Entry 3F9C (X-ray diffraction, 2.30 A resolution); this record covers chain A.

Chain A:
Name: Platelet-activating factor acetylhydrolase
From: Homo sapiens
Notes: EC 3.1.1.47
UniProt: Q13093 (PAFA_HUMAN); numbering as in UniProt (aligned over 47-429)
Amino-acid sequence (383 residues; row label = number of the first residue in the row):
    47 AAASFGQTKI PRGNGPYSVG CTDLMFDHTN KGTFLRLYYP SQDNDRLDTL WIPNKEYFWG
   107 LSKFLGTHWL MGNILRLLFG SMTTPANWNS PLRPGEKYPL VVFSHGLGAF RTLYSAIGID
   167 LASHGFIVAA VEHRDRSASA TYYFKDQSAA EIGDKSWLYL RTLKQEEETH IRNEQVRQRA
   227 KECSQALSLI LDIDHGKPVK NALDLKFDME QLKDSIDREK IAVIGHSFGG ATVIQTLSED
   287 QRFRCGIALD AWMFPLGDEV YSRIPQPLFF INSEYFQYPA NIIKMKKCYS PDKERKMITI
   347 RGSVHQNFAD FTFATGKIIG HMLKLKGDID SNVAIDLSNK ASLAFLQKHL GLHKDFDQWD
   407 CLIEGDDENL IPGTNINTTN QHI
Not modelled in the structure: 47-53, 426-429
Covalent attachments: diisopropyl phosphonate (DFP) linked to Ser-273
Residues lining bound ligands: diisopropyl phosphonate (DFP): Phe-110, Gly-152, Leu-153, Tyr-160, His-272, Phe-274, Trp-298, Phe-322, His-351, Gln-352
Curated features (UniProtKB/Swiss-Prot):
  - active site: Ser-273 (Nucleophile), Asp-296 (Charge relay system), His-351 (Charge relay system)
  - glycosylation: Asn-423 (N-linked (GlcNAc...) asparagine)
  - natural variant: Arg-92 (R92H: Retains the ability to associate with HDL particles), Ile-198 (I198T: Retains the ability to associate with HDL particles), Val-279 (V279F: In PAFAD), Gln-281 (Q281R: In PAFAD), Val-379 (V379A: Retains the ability to associate with HDL particles)
  - mutagenesis: Ser-108 (S108A: Activity is higher than wild-type), His-114 (H114A/Q/E: Impairs the association with LDL particles), Trp-115 (W115A: Impairs the association with LDL particles), Leu-116 (L116A: Reduces the association with LDL particles), Met-117 (M117A: Reduces the association with LDL particles), Tyr-205 (Y205A: Impairs the association with LDL particles), Ser-273 (S273A: Loss of activity), Asp-286 (D286A: Almost no activity; D286N: Diminishes activity), Asp-296 (D296A: Loss of activity; D296N: Loss of activity), Asp-304 (D304A: No change in activity), Asp-338 (D338A: Activity is higher than wild-type), His-351 (H351A: Loss of activity), 4 further mutagenesis entries in UniProt
Reported in the primary citation:
  - binding site for diisopropyl phosphonate: Gly-152, Leu-153, Tyr-160, Ser-273, Phe-274, His-351, Gln-352
  - catalytic residues: His-351

Overview:
Diisopropyl phosphonate is covalently linked to Ser-273. UniProt lists 3 active-site residues and 16
mutagenesis sites. The paper reports the catalytic residue His-351; a binding site for diisopropyl phosphonate
at Gly-152, Leu-153 and Tyr-160 among others.
Chain A is Platelet-activating factor acetylhydrolase (Homo sapiens); the structure, Crystal structure of
human plasma platelet activating factor acetylhydrolase covalently inhibited by diisopropylfluorophosphate,
was determined by X-ray diffraction, deposited together with 3F96, 3F97 and 3F98.
